Entry 1Z7E (X-ray diffraction, 3.00 A resolution); this record covers chains B and E of the 6 polymer chains in the assembly.

Chain B (and E):
Protein: protein ArnA
Source organism: Escherichia coli
Notes: chain E of this document is another copy of the same molecule, construct and numbering; everything in this record applies to it too
Reference sequence: P77398 (ARNA_ECOLI); numbering as in UniProt (aligned over 1-660)
Chain sequence (660 residues; row label = number of the first residue in the row):
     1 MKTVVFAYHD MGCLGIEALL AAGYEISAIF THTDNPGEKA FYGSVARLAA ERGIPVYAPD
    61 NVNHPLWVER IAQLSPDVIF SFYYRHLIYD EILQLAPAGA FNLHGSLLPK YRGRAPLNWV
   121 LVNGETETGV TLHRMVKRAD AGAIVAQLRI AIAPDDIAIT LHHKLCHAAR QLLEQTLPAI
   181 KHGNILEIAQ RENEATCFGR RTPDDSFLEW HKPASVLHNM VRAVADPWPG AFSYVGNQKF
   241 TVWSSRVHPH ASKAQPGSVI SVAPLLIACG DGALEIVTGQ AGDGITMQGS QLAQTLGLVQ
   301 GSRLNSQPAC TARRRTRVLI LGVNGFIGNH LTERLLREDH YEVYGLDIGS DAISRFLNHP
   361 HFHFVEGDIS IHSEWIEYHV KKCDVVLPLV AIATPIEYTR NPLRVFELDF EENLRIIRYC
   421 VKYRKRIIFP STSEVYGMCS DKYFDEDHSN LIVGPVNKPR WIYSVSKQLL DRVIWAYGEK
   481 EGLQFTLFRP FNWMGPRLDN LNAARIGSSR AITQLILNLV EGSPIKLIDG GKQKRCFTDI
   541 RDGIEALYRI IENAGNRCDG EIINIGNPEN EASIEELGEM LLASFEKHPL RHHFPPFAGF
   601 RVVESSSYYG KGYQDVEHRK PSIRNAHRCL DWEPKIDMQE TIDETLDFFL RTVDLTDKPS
Unresolved in the structure: 35-42, 305-313, 657-660
UniProt features mapped onto this chain:
  - active site: H104 (Proton donor), E434 (Proton acceptor), R619 (Proton donor)
  - binding site ((6R)-10-formyltetrahydrofolate): H86 to I88, R114, V136 to D140
  - binding site (NAD(+)): D347, D368, I369
  - binding site (UDP-alpha-D-glucuronate): A393, Y398, T432, S433, R460, N492, K526 to R535, Y613
  - site: N102 (Transition state stabilizer), D140 (Raises pKa of active site His)
  - mutagenesis: N102 (N102A: No formyltransferase activity), H104 (H104A: 25-fold lower formyltransferase activity; H104K: Less than 1% residual formyltransferase activity), D140 (D140A/N: Less than 1% residual formyltransferase activity), S433 (S433A: 40-fold lower specific activity; S433T: No activity), E434 (E434A: 100-fold lower specific activity; E434Q: No activity), R619 (R619E/Y: No activity; R619M: 400-fold lower activity)
Residues lining bound ligands:
  - ATP (adenosine-5'-triphosphate): G322, N324, G325, F326, I327, L346, D347, I348, G349, G367, D368, I369, L389, V390, A391, A393, L408, D499, R510
  - uridine-5'-diphosphate-glucuronic acid (UGA): A393, P395, Y398, T432, S433, E434, R460, Y463, P490, F491, N492, W493, S509, R510, A511, Q514, L515, K526, L527, I528, Q533, R535, I574, Y608, Y609, Y613, D615, R619
What the authors report for this chain:
  - self-association interface (contacts with another copy of this molecule); pairs are residue here / residue on that copy: E366-K382 (salt bridge), D368-K381 (salt bridge)
  - binding site for ATP: G325, F326, I327, L346, D347, I348, D368, I369, V390, L408
  - binding site for uridine-5'-diphosphate-glucuronic acid: Y398, T432, S433, R460, N492, I528, Q533, R535, Y613, R619
  - catalytic residues: T432, Y463, K467 (proposed by the authors, not directly observed)
  - catalytic residues: S433, R619
  - mutagenesis - S433T: abolished catalytic activity
  - mutagenesis - S433T: decreased stability (proposed by the authors, not directly observed)

Chain B / chain E interface:
Contacting residue pairs (102):
  P59(B) - E604(E)
  N61(B) - E604(E)
  H64(B) - D529(E)  salt bridge
  L66(B) - D529(E)
  L66(B) - V602(E)  hydrophobic
  L66(B) - V603(E)
  L66(B) - E604(E)
  W67(B) - E604(E)  hydrogen bond
  R70(B) - V602(E)
  T399(B) - K480(E)
  R400(B) - K480(E)
  P402(B) - A476(E)  hydrophobic
  L403(B) - A476(E)  hydrophobic
  L403(B) - Y477(E)  hydrophobic
  L403(B) - E481(E)
  F406(B) - F410(E)  hydrophobic
  F406(B) - L414(E)  hydrophobic
  F406(B) - R418(E)
  F406(B) - L469(E)  hydrophobic
  F406(B) - V473(E)  hydrophobic
  E407(B) - R418(E)  salt bridge
  F410(B) - F406(E)  hydrophobic
  F410(B) - F410(E)  hydrophobic
  E411(B) - L414(E)
  E411(B) - R418(E)  salt bridge
  L414(B) - F406(E)  hydrophobic
  L414(B) - E411(E)
  R418(B) - F406(E)
  R418(B) - E407(E)  salt bridge
  R418(B) - E411(E)  salt bridge
  M438(B) - N450(E)
  D447(B) - P455(E)
  D447(B) - N457(E)  hydrogen bond (backbone-side chain)
  H448(B) - P455(E)
  S449(B) - P455(E)
  N450(B) - M438(E)
  N450(B) - I452(E)
  N450(B) - V453(E)
  N450(B) - G454(E)
  N450(B) - P455(E)
  L451(B) - L451(E)
  L451(B) - I452(E)
  L451(B) - V453(E)  hydrogen bond (backbone-backbone)
  L451(B) - G454(E)
  I452(B) - N450(E)
  I452(B) - L451(E)
  I452(B) - I452(E)  hydrophobic
  V453(B) - N450(E)
  V453(B) - L451(E)  hydrogen bond (backbone-backbone)
  V453(B) - Q468(E)
  V453(B) - R472(E)
  G454(B) - N450(E)
  G454(B) - L451(E)
  G454(B) - R472(E)  hydrogen bond (backbone-side chain)
  P455(B) - D447(E)
  P455(B) - H448(E)
  P455(B) - S449(E)
  P455(B) - N450(E)
  P455(B) - R472(E)  hydrogen bond (backbone-side chain)
  V456(B) - D471(E)
  V456(B) - R472(E)
  V456(B) - W475(E)  hydrophobic
  V456(B) - R489(E)
  V456(B) - I562(E)  hydrophobic
  N457(B) - D447(E)  hydrogen bond (side chain-backbone)
  N457(B) - W475(E)
  K458(B) - R472(E)  hydrogen bond (backbone-side chain)
  W461(B) - R472(E)
  I462(B) - R472(E)
  V465(B) - Q468(E)
  V465(B) - L469(E)  hydrophobic
  V465(B) - R472(E)
  S466(B) - L469(E)
  Q468(B) - V453(E)
  Q468(B) - V465(E)
  L469(B) - F406(E)  hydrophobic
  L469(B) - V465(E)  hydrophobic
  L469(B) - S466(E)
  L469(B) - L469(E)  hydrophobic
  D471(B) - V456(E)
  R472(B) - V453(E)
  R472(B) - G454(E)  hydrogen bond (side chain-backbone)
  R472(B) - P455(E)  hydrogen bond (side chain-backbone)
  R472(B) - V456(E)
  R472(B) - K458(E)  hydrogen bond (side chain-backbone)
  R472(B) - W461(E)
  R472(B) - I462(E)
  R472(B) - V465(E)
  W475(B) - V456(E)  hydrophobic
  W475(B) - N457(E)
  A476(B) - P402(E)  hydrophobic
  A476(B) - L403(E)  hydrophobic
  Y477(B) - L403(E)  hydrophobic
  K480(B) - T399(E)  hydrogen bond (side chain-backbone)
  K480(B) - R400(E)
  E481(B) - L403(E)
  R489(B) - V456(E)
  D529(B) - H64(E)  salt bridge
  I562(B) - V456(E)  hydrophobic
  V602(B) - L66(E)  hydrophobic
  E604(B) - P59(E)
  E604(B) - W67(E)  hydrogen bond
Interface residues without a listed pair, chain B (53 interface residues in all): E446, P459, V473, E479, V603, Q614
Interface residues without a listed pair, chain E (53 interface residues in all): N61, R70, E446, P459, E479, Q614

Summary:
The chain B/chain E interface involves 53 residues from each chain; the contacts include 13 hydrogen bonds and
6 salt bridges. Polar contacts include H64(B)-D529(E), E407(B)-R418(E) and E411(B)-R418(E). Chain B binds ATP
and uridine-5'-diphosphate-glucuronic acid. The paper reports catalytic residues T432(B), Y463(B) and K467(B)
among others; S433T of chain B abolishes catalytic activity.
Chain B and chain E are both protein ArnA (Escherichia coli); the structure, Crystal structure of full length
ArnA, was determined by X-ray diffraction together with 1Z73, 1Z74, 1Z75 and 1Z7B from the same study.
